Entry 6S8J (electron microscopy, 2.91 A resolution); this record covers chains L and A of the 12 polymer chains in the assembly.

== Chain L ==
Molecule: Light Chain
From: Homo sapiens
Amino-acid sequence (218 residues; numbered 2 to 219; the number before each row is that of its first residue):
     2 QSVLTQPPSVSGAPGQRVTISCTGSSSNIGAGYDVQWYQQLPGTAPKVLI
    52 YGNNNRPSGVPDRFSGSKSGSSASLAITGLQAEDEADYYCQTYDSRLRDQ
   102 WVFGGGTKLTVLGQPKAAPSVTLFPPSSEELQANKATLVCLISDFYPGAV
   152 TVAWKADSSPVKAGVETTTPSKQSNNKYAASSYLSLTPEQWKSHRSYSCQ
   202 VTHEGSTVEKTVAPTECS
Disordered / not traced: 2, 113-219
Disulfides: Cys23-Cys91

== Chain A ==
Molecule: Envelope Glycoprotein 1
From: Ebola virus
Amino-acid sequence (323 residues; each row starts with the number of its first residue):
    28 ETGRSIPLGVIHNSALQVSDVDKLVCRDKLSSTNQLRSVGLNLEGNGVAT
    78 DVPSATKRWGFRSGVPPKVVNYEAGEWAENCYNLEIKKPDGSECLPAAPD
   128 GIRGFPRCRYVHKVSGTGPCAGDFAFHKEGAFFLYDRLASTVIYRGTTFA
   178 EGVVAFLILPQAKKDFFSSHPLREPVNATEDPSSGYYSTTIRYQATGFGT
   228 NETEYLFEVDNLTYVQLESRFTPQFLLQLNETIYTSGKRSNTTGKLIWKV
   278 NPEIDTTIGEWAFWETKKNLTRKIRSEELSFTVVSTHHQDTGEESASSGK
   328 LGLITNTIAGVAGLITGGRRTRR
Disordered / not traced: 28-31, 195-212, 236-350
Disulfides: Cys108-Cys135, Cys121-Cys147

== How chain L and chain A interact ==
Residue-residue contacts (13):
  Ala32(L) - Pro146(A)
  Gly33(L) - Pro146(A)
  Gly33(L) - Ala148(A)
  Tyr34(L) - Pro116(A)  hydrophobic
  Tyr34(L) - Pro146(A)
  Tyr94(L) - Pro116(A)  hydrophobic
  Tyr94(L) - Asp117(A)
  Ser96(L) - Gly224(A)
  Ser96(L) - Thr227(A)
  Arg99(L) - Glu231(A)  salt bridge
  Asp100(L) - Thr144(A)  hydrogen bond
  Asp100(L) - Thr223(A)
  Asp100(L) - Gly224(A)  hydrogen bond (side chain-backbone)
Also at the interface, not in a pair above, chain L (8 interface residues in all): Arg97
Also at the interface, not in a pair above, chain A (11 interface residues in all): Gly145, Glu229

== Overview ==
Chain L and chain A form an interface of 8 and 11 residues respectively; the contacts include 2 hydrogen bonds
and 1 salt bridge. Polar pairs include Arg99(L)-Glu231(A), Asp100(L)-Thr144(A) and Asp100(L)-Gly224(A).
Here chain L is Light Chain (Homo sapiens) and chain A is Envelope Glycoprotein 1 (Ebola virus). Entry 6S8J
(Structure of ZEBOV GP in complex with 5T0180 antibody) was determined by electron microscopy, deposited
together with 6S8D.
